Entry 8OST (electron microscopy, 3.69 A resolution); this record covers chains B and C of the 3 polymer chains in the assembly.

[Chain B]
Protein: Protein lin-28 homolog A
Organism: Homo sapiens
UniProtKB: Q9H9Z2 (LN28A_HUMAN); numbering as in UniProt (aligned over 1-209)
Sequence (209 residues; each row starts with the number of its first residue):
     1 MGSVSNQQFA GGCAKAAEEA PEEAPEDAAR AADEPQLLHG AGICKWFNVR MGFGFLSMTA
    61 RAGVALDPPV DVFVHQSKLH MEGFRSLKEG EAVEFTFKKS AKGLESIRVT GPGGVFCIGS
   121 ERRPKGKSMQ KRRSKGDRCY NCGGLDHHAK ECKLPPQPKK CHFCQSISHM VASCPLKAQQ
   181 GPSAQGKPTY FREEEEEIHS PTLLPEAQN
Disordered / not traced: 1-135, 178-209
Bound ions: Zn2+ site 1: Cys139, Cys142, His147, Cys152; Zn2+ site 2: Cys161, Cys164, Cys174
From the paper describing this entry:
  - binding site for pre-let7-g (chain C): Tyr140

[Chain C]
Molecule: pre-let7-g
Sequence (69 nucleotides; row label = number of the first residue in the row):
     4 GGUAGUAGUU UGUACAGUUU GAGGGUCUAU GAUACAACCC GGUACAGGAG AUAACUGUAC
    64 AGGCCACUG
Construct notes: conflict A39 (C144539 in 15281257)

[How chain B and chain C interact]
Pairs across the interface (17):
  Asp137(B) with C48(C), base contact
  Arg138(B) with C48(C), base contact
  Cys139(B) with G51(C), base contact
  Tyr140(B) with G51(C), hydrogen bond to the base; A52(C), sugar contact; G53(C), hydrogen bond to the base
  Asn141(B) with A52(C), hydrogen bond to the base
  His148(B) with G53(C), base contact
  Ala149(B) with A52(C), base contact; G53(C), hydrogen bond to the base
  Lys150(B) with G53(C), hydrogen bond to the base
  Lys159(B) with G50(C), base contact
  Lys160(B) with G50(C), base contact
  His162(B) with A49(C), hydrogen bond to the base; G50(C), hydrogen bond to the base
  Met170(B) with G50(C), base contact
  Val171(B) with G50(C), base contact
Also at the interface, not in a pair above, chain B (15 interface residues in all): Gly136, Ala172
Also at the interface, not in a pair above, chain C (7 interface residues in all): A47

[Summary]
The interface between chain B and chain C involves 15 residues on one side and 7 on the other; the contacts
include 7 hydrogen bonds. Polar pairs include Tyr140(B)-G51(C), Tyr140(B)-G53(C) and Asn141(B)-A52(C).
Cys139(B), Cys142(B), His147(B) and Cys152(B) form the Zn2+ site 1. The paper reports a binding site for
pre-let7-g (chain C) at Tyr140(B).
Chain B is Protein lin-28 homolog A (Homo sapiens) and chain C is pre-let7-g; the structure, Structure of
human terminal uridylyltransferase 4 (TUT4, ZCCHC11) in complex with pre-let7g miRNA and Lin28A, was
determined by electron microscopy, deposited together with 8OEF, 8OPP, 8OPS and 8OPT.
